Entry 9N2D (electron microscopy, 2.70 A resolution); this record covers chains A and B of the 6 polymer chains in the assembly.

Chain A:
Name: Bam A
From: Flavobacterium johnsoniae UW101
UniProt: A5FJ90 (A5FJ90_FLAJ1); numbering as in UniProt (aligned over 1-900)
Sequence (900 residues; row label = number of the first residue in the row):
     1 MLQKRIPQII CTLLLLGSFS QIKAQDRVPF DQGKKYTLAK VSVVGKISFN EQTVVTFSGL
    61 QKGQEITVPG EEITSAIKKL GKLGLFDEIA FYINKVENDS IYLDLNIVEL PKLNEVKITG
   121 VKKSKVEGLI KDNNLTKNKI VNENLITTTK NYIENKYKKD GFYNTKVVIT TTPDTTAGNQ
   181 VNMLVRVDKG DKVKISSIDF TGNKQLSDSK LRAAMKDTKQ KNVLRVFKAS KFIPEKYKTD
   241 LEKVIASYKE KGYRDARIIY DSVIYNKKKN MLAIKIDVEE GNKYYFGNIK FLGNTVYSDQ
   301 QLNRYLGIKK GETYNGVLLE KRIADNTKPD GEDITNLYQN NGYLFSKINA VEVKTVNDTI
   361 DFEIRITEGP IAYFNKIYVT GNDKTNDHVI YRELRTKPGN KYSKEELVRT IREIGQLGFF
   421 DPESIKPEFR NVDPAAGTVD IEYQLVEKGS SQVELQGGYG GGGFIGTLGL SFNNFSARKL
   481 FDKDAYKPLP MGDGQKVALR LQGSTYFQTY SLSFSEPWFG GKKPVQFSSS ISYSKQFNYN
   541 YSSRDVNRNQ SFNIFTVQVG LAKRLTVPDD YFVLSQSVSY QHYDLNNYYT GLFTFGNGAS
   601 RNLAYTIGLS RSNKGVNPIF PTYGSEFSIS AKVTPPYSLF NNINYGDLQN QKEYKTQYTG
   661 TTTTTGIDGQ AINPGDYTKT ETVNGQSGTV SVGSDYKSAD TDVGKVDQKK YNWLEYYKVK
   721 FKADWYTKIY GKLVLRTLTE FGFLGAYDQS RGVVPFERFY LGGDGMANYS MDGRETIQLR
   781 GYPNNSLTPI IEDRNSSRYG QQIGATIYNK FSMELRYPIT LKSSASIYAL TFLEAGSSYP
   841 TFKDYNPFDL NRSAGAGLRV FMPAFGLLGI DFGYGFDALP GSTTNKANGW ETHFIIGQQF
Unresolved in the structure: 1-282
Small-molecule neighbours:
  - diacyl glycerol (DGA): Met-813, Glu-814, Leu-815, Thr-831, Phe-832, Leu-833, Ala-854, Gly-855, Tyr-874, Phe-876, Trp-890
  - JSG ((2R,4R,5R,6R)-6-[(1R)-1,2-bis(oxidanyl)ethyl]-2-[(2R,4R,5R,6R)-6-[(1R)-1,2-bis(oxidanyl)ethyl]-5-[(2S,3S,4R,5R,6R)-6-[(1S)-1,2-bis(oxidanyl)ethyl]-4-[(2R,3S,4R,5S,6R)-6-[(1S)-2-[(2S,3S,4S,5S,6R)-6-[(1S)-1,2-bis(oxidanyl)ethyl]-3,4,5-tris(oxidanyl)oxan-2-yl]oxy-1-oxidanyl-ethyl]-3,4-bis(oxidanyl)-5-phosphonooxy-oxan-2-yl]oxy-3-oxidanyl-5-phosphonooxy-oxan-2-yl]oxy-2-carboxy-2-[[(2R,3S,4R,5R,6R)-5-[[(3R)-3-dodecanoyloxytetradecanoyl]amino]-6-[[(2R,3S,4R,5R,6R)-3-oxidanyl-5-[[(3R)-3-oxidanyltetradecanoyl]amino]-4-[(3R)-3-oxidanyltetradecanoyl]oxy-6-phosphonooxy-oxan-2-yl]methoxy]-3-phosphonooxy-4-[(3R)-3-tetradecanoyloxytetradecanoyl]oxy-oxan-2-yl]methoxy]oxan-4-yl]oxy-4,5-bis(oxidanyl)oxane-2-carboxylic acid): Val-633, Tyr-717, Val-719, Phe-743, Ala-746, Tyr-747, Gln-749, Phe-842, Lys-843, Tyr-845
  - phosphatidylethanolamine (PTY), molecule 1: Lys-563, Leu-565, Thr-566, Val-567, Leu-574, Gln-576, Tyr-605, Ile-607, Leu-609, Ile-629, Ser-630, Ala-631, Val-633
  - phosphatidylethanolamine (PTY), molecule 2: Val-567, Pro-568, Phe-572, Leu-609, Ser-610, Arg-611, Phe-627, Ser-628, Ile-629

Chain B:
Name: Bam G
From: Flavobacterium johnsoniae UW101
UniProt: A5FK27 (A5FK27_FLAJ1); numbering as in UniProt (aligned over 1-409)
Sequence (409 residues; each row starts with the number of its first residue):
     1 MIKKIIISAC LLISFVSFAQ QGTASPYSFY GIGDIKFKGT LEYRSMAGVA VEQDSIHLNI
    61 ENPASYASLM QTTFTVGGTF GTSTLKSNTG SAKAQRTTFD YLAVGIPVGK FGVSFGLIPL
   121 SSVGYKILDD NTATEGAVSS QLSGKGGINK VYFGVGYKIK PHWTIGADVQ YNFGKITTTS
   181 IEQVTGVQNG TSESNASTLS GANFDLGTMY QTKIYKKVNL FTSLSYTFSS NLNSENVREI
   241 NVSGDPDPYA YPASTTKLKL PSRVIIGAGI GESRKWLVGT TLAFQGEGQL TNYYNAMDNV
   301 RYENYAKYAI GGYYIPNYTS FTSYLSRITY RAGLKYEKIG LIVNNESIKD VGMTLGAGIP
   361 IPGYFSNVNI GIEFGKKGTV SSNLVQENYV NFSVGFSFND KWFVKSKFN
Unresolved in the structure: 1-19
Small-molecule neighbours:
  - diacyl glycerol (DGA): Val-76, Gly-77, Gly-78, Thr-79, Phe-80, Gln-95, Thr-97, Phe-99, Val-394, Phe-396
  - JSG ((2R,4R,5R,6R)-6-[(1R)-1,2-bis(oxidanyl)ethyl]-2-[(2R,4R,5R,6R)-6-[(1R)-1,2-bis(oxidanyl)ethyl]-5-[(2S,3S,4R,5R,6R)-6-[(1S)-1,2-bis(oxidanyl)ethyl]-4-[(2R,3S,4R,5S,6R)-6-[(1S)-2-[(2S,3S,4S,5S,6R)-6-[(1S)-1,2-bis(oxidanyl)ethyl]-3,4,5-tris(oxidanyl)oxan-2-yl]oxy-1-oxidanyl-ethyl]-3,4-bis(oxidanyl)-5-phosphonooxy-oxan-2-yl]oxy-3-oxidanyl-5-phosphonooxy-oxan-2-yl]oxy-2-carboxy-2-[[(2R,3S,4R,5R,6R)-5-[[(3R)-3-dodecanoyloxytetradecanoyl]amino]-6-[[(2R,3S,4R,5R,6R)-3-oxidanyl-5-[[(3R)-3-oxidanyltetradecanoyl]amino]-4-[(3R)-3-oxidanyltetradecanoyl]oxy-6-phosphonooxy-oxan-2-yl]methoxy]-3-phosphonooxy-4-[(3R)-3-tetradecanoyloxytetradecanoyl]oxy-oxan-2-yl]methoxy]oxan-4-yl]oxy-4,5-bis(oxidanyl)oxane-2-carboxylic acid): Phe-115, Leu-117, Val-151, Tyr-152, Phe-153, Val-169, Gln-170, Tyr-171, Phe-173, Ser-200, Gly-201, Ala-202, Asn-233, Thr-255
  - phosphatidylethanolamine (PTY): Ile-106, Val-108, Gly-109, Phe-403, Lys-405

How chain A and chain B interact:
Pairs across the interface (41):
  Val-567(A) with Lys-405(B)
  Pro-568(A) with Phe-403(B), hydrophobic; Lys-405(B), hydrogen bond (backbone-side chain)
  Asp-569(A) with Phe-403(B), hydrogen bond (side chain-backbone); Val-404(B)
  Asp-570(A) with Ser-406(B), hydrogen bond
  Arg-611(A) with Trp-402(B)
  Asn-613(A) with Asp-400(B), hydrogen bond
  Phe-627(A) with Trp-402(B), hydrophobic
  Trp-725(A) with Phe-74(B), hydrophobic; Phe-398(B); Asp-400(B)
  Thr-727(A) with Phe-398(B)
  Lys-728(A) with Ile-361(B); Pro-362(B), hydrogen bond (side chain-backbone)
  Ile-729(A) with Ile-361(B), hydrophobic
  Leu-735(A) with Phe-396(B), hydrophobic
  Thr-737(A) with Phe-74(B); Phe-398(B)
  Thr-739(A) with Phe-74(B); Leu-102(B)
  Phe-811(A) with Phe-99(B), hydrophobic; Leu-102(B), hydrophobic
  Met-813(A) with Phe-396(B), hydrophobic
  Lys-843(A) with Lys-175(B); Thr-198(B)
  Asp-844(A) with Lys-175(B), salt bridge
  Tyr-845(A) with Phe-173(B), hydrophobic
  Asn-846(A) with Asn-149(B); Lys-175(B)
  Pro-847(A) with Leu-117(B), hydrophobic; Asn-149(B); Phe-173(B)
  Phe-848(A) with Phe-99(B); Leu-117(B); Ile-118(B); Pro-119(B); Asn-149(B)
  Leu-850(A) with Gln-20(B)
  Arg-852(A) with Gln-20(B); Thr-97(B)
Other interface residues (no listed pair), chain A (31 interface residues in all): Phe-572, Tyr-623, Phe-721, Ala-723, Phe-741, Asp-849, Asp-877
Other interface residues (no listed pair), chain B (33 interface residues in all): Thr-72, Val-76, Asp-100, Tyr-101, Phe-115, Gly-146, Gly-147, Tyr-364, Ser-366, Asn-399, Lys-401

In short:
31 residues of chain A face 33 of chain B across their interface, with 5 hydrogen bonds and 1 salt bridge.
Polar pairs include Asp-844(A)/Lys-175(B), Pro-568(A)/Lys-405(B) and Asp-569(A)/Phe-403(B).
Chain A is Bam A and chain B is Bam G, both from Flavobacterium johnsoniae UW101; the structure, Cryo-EM
structure of an extended F. johnsoniae BAM complex, composite map, was determined by electron microscopy
together with 9N2E from the same study.
